PDB entry 3MM9 | X-ray diffraction, 2.10 A resolution | chains A and B of the 4 polymer chains in the assembly

== Chain A ==
Name: Sulfite reductase, dissimilatory-type subunit alpha
Organism: Archaeoglobus fulgidus
Notes: EC 1.8.99.3
UniProt: Q59109 (DSRA_ARCFU); residues 0-417 here correspond to UniProt positions 1-418 (UniProt number = residue number + 1)
Amino-acid sequence (418 residues; row label = number of the first residue in the row; numbering starts at 0):
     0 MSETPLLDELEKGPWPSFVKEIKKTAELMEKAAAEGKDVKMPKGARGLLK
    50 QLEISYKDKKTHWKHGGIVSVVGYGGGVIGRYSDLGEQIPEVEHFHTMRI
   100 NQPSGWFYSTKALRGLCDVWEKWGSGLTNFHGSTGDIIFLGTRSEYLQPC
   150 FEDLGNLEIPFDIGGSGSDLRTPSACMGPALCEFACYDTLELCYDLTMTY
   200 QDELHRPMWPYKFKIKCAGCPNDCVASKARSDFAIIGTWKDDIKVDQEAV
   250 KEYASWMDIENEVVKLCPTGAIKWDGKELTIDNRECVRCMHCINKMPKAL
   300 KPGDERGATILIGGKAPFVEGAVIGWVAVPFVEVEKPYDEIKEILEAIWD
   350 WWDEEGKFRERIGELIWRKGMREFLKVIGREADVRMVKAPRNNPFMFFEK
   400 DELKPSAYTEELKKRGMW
Unresolved in the structure: 0
Metal / ion sites: 4Fe-4S cluster Fe site 1: Cys-175, Cys-181, Cys-219, Cys-223; siroheme Fe near Cys-223 (its only coordinating residue here); 4Fe-4S cluster Fe site 2: Cys-266, Cys-285, Cys-288, Cys-291
Residues lining bound ligands:
  - nitrite ion (NO2): Arg-98, Arg-170, Lys-211, Lys-213
  - 4Fe-4S cluster (SF4), molecule 1: Cys-175, Met-176, Gly-177, Cys-181, Phe-183, Ala-184, Ala-217, Gly-218, Cys-219, Asn-221, Asp-222, Cys-223
  - 4Fe-4S cluster (SF4), molecule 2: Ile-242, Cys-266, Pro-267, Thr-268, Ala-270, Ile-271, Ile-280, Cys-285, Val-286, Arg-287, Cys-288, Met-289, His-290, Cys-291
  - siroheme (SRM), molecule 1: Ile-78, Arg-80, Thr-96, Arg-98, Gly-131, Ser-132, Thr-133, Gly-134, Asp-135, Ile-137, Tyr-210, Lys-211, Lys-213, Lys-215, Arg-229, Lys-314, Ala-315, Pro-316, Phe-317, Arg-358, Arg-360
  - siroheme (SRM), molecule 2: Trp-105, Cys-175, Met-176, Cys-181, Glu-182, Phe-183, Asn-221, Asp-222, Cys-223, Val-224, Ala-225, Arg-229, Asn-293

== Chain B ==
Name: Sulfite reductase, dissimilatory-type subunit beta
Organism: Archaeoglobus fulgidus
Notes: EC 1.8.99.3
UniProt: Q59110 (DSRB_ARCFU); residue numbers follow UniProt; this construct covers 1-366
Amino-acid sequence (366 residues; each row starts with the number of its first residue):
     1 MVVEGVKTDFGPPYFRDLLHPVIAKNYGKWKYHEVVKPGVIKRVAESGDV
    51 IYVVRFGTPRLLSIYTVRELCDIADKYSDGYLRWTSRNNVEFFVTDESKI
   101 DDLINEVQERVGFPCGGTWDAVKGEYGLSNIVHTQGWIHCHTPAIDASGI
   151 VKAVMDELYEYFTDHKLPAMCRISLACCANMCGAVHASDIAIVGIHRTPP
   201 IPNDEAIRKTCEIPSTVAACPTGALKPDMKNKTIKVDVEKCMYCGNCYTM
   251 CPGMPLFDPENDGAAIMVGGKLSEARRMPELSKVVVPWVPNEPPRWPTLV
   301 KYVKQILEAWAANANKHERLIEWVDRIGWERFFELTGLEFTQHLIDDYRI
   351 TPYFYSEFRASTQFKW
Unresolved in the structure: 1-3
UniProt features mapped onto this chain:
  - binding site ([4Fe-4S] cluster): Cys-140, Cys-177, Cys-178, Cys-182, Cys-220, Cys-241, Cys-244, Cys-247
  - binding site (siroheme): Cys-182
Disulfides: Cys-211/Cys-251
Metal / ion sites: 4Fe-4S cluster Fe site 1: Thr-134, Cys-140, Cys-177, Cys-178, Cys-182; siroheme Fe: Cys-182 (together with nitrite ion); 4Fe-4S cluster Fe site 2: Cys-220, Cys-241, Cys-244, Cys-247
Residues lining bound ligands:
  - 4Fe-4S cluster (SF4), molecule 1: Thr-134, Gln-135, Gly-136, Cys-140, Thr-142, Pro-143, Ala-176, Cys-177, Cys-178, Asn-180, Met-181, Cys-182
  - 4Fe-4S cluster (SF4), molecule 2: Pro-200, Ala-219, Cys-220, Pro-221, Thr-222, Ala-224, Leu-225, Val-236, Cys-241, Met-242, Tyr-243, Cys-244, Gly-245, Asn-246, Cys-247, Leu-256
  - siroheme (SRM), molecule 1: His-33, Val-35, Ile-41, Arg-43, Arg-55, Arg-83, Thr-85, Ser-86, Arg-87, Asn-89, Glu-91, Gly-117, Thr-118, Trp-119, Ala-121, Tyr-126, Ser-129, Met-170, Arg-172, Ala-187, Lys-271, Leu-272, Ser-273, Ala-275, Arg-276, Arg-319
  - siroheme (SRM), molecule 2: Arg-60, His-133, Thr-134, Gln-135, His-139, Cys-140, His-141, Thr-142, Asn-180, Met-181, Cys-182, Gly-183, Thr-249

== How chain A and chain B interact ==
Pairs across the interface - 300 pairs, chain A then chain B:
  Leu-5(A) / Pro-294(B)
  Glu-8(A) / Pro-294(B)
  Glu-8(A) / Arg-295(B)  hydrogen bond (backbone-side chain)
  Leu-9(A) / Gly-149(B)
  Leu-9(A) / Lys-152(B)
  Leu-9(A) / Pro-294(B)
  Leu-9(A) / Arg-295(B)
  Lys-11(A) / Lys-152(B)  hydrogen bond (backbone-side chain)
  Lys-11(A) / Asp-156(B)
  Lys-11(A) / Arg-295(B)  hydrogen bond (backbone-side chain)
  Gly-12(A) / Lys-152(B)  hydrogen bond (backbone-side chain)
  Gly-12(A) / Asp-156(B)
  Pro-13(A) / Asp-156(B)
  Pro-13(A) / Tyr-159(B)  hydrophobic
  Trp-14(A) / Gly-57(B)
  Trp-14(A) / Thr-58(B)
  Trp-14(A) / Asn-130(B)
  Trp-14(A) / Lys-152(B)  hydrogen bond (backbone-side chain)
  Trp-14(A) / Met-155(B)  hydrophobic
  Trp-14(A) / Asp-156(B)  hydrogen bond (backbone-side chain)
  Trp-14(A) / Tyr-159(B)
  Trp-14(A) / Phe-162(B)  hydrophobic
  Pro-15(A) / Pro-59(B)
  Pro-15(A) / Gly-112(B)
  Pro-15(A) / Phe-113(B)  hydrophobic
  Pro-15(A) / Pro-114(B)
  Phe-17(A) / Pro-59(B)
  Phe-17(A) / Ile-138(B)  hydrophobic
  Phe-17(A) / Ser-148(B)
  Phe-17(A) / Gly-149(B)
  Lys-19(A) / Val-111(B)
  Glu-20(A) / Pro-59(B)
  Glu-20(A) / Leu-61(B)
  Glu-20(A) / Leu-62(B)
  Glu-20(A) / Ser-63(B)  hydrogen bond (side chain-backbone)
  Glu-20(A) / Thr-66(B)  hydrogen bond
  Ile-21(A) / Leu-61(B)  hydrophobic
  Lys-23(A) / Thr-66(B)  hydrogen bond
  Lys-23(A) / Glu-69(B)  salt bridge
  Thr-24(A) / Ser-63(B)  hydrogen bond
  Leu-27(A) / Tyr-65(B)  hydrogen bond (backbone-side chain)
  Met-28(A) / Tyr-65(B)  hydrogen bond
  Leu-47(A) / Ile-138(B)
  Leu-51(A) / Trp-137(B)  hydrophobic
  Leu-51(A) / Ile-138(B)  hydrophobic
  Ser-54(A) / Trp-137(B)
  Tyr-55(A) / Trp-137(B)  hydrophobic
  Tyr-55(A) / Asp-146(B)  hydrogen bond
  Tyr-55(A) / Gly-149(B)  hydrogen bond (side chain-backbone)
  Tyr-55(A) / Pro-293(B)
  Tyr-55(A) / Pro-294(B)  hydrophobic
  Tyr-55(A) / Trp-296(B)
  Asp-57(A) / Pro-259(B)
  Lys-58(A) / Trp-137(B)
  Lys-58(A) / Pro-259(B)
  Lys-58(A) / Glu-260(B)  salt bridge
  Lys-58(A) / Asn-291(B)
  Lys-58(A) / Pro-293(B)
  Lys-59(A) / Trp-137(B)
  Thr-60(A) / Trp-137(B)
  Thr-60(A) / Cys-140(B)  hydrogen bond (side chain-backbone)
  Thr-60(A) / His-141(B)
  Thr-60(A) / Pro-143(B)
  Trp-62(A) / Trp-137(B)  hydrogen bond (side chain-backbone)
  Trp-62(A) / Ile-138(B)  hydrogen bond (side chain-backbone)
  Trp-62(A) / His-139(B)
  Trp-62(A) / Cys-140(B)
  Trp-62(A) / His-141(B)
  Lys-63(A) / His-141(B)
  His-64(A) / His-141(B)
  His-64(A) / Tyr-248(B)  hydrogen bond (side chain-backbone)
  His-64(A) / Thr-249(B)
  His-64(A) / Pro-252(B)
  Tyr-73(A) / Thr-8(B)
  Tyr-73(A) / Asp-9(B)  hydrogen bond (side chain-backbone)
  Arg-80(A) / His-139(B)  hydrogen bond (side chain-backbone)
  Arg-80(A) / His-141(B)  hydrogen bond
  Phe-94(A) / His-139(B)  hydrogen bond (backbone-side chain)
  Thr-96(A) / His-139(B)
  Asn-100(A) / Pro-12(B)
  Gln-101(A) / Pro-12(B)
  Pro-102(A) / Pro-13(B)
  Pro-102(A) / Leu-18(B)  hydrophobic
  Ser-103(A) / Phe-15(B)
  Gly-104(A) / Arg-83(B)  hydrogen bond (backbone-side chain)
  Gly-104(A) / Trp-84(B)
  Trp-105(A) / Arg-83(B)
  Trp-105(A) / Trp-84(B)  hydrogen bond (backbone-backbone)
  Trp-105(A) / Ser-86(B)
  Phe-106(A) / Leu-18(B)
  Phe-106(A) / Leu-19(B)  hydrophobic
  Phe-106(A) / Leu-82(B)
  Phe-106(A) / Arg-83(B)
  Phe-106(A) / Phe-93(B)  hydrophobic
  Tyr-107(A) / Leu-18(B)
  Tyr-107(A) / Tyr-81(B)
  Tyr-107(A) / Leu-82(B)  hydrogen bond (backbone-backbone)
  Tyr-107(A) / Trp-84(B)  hydrophobic
  Ser-108(A) / Leu-18(B)
  Ser-108(A) / Gly-80(B)
  Ser-108(A) / Tyr-81(B)
  Thr-109(A) / Cys-71(B)
  Thr-109(A) / Ala-74(B)
  Thr-109(A) / Asp-75(B)  hydrogen bond
  Thr-109(A) / Gly-80(B)  hydrogen bond (backbone-backbone)
  Leu-112(A) / Cys-71(B)  hydrophobic
  Leu-112(A) / Leu-82(B)  hydrophobic
  Leu-112(A) / Trp-84(B)  hydrophobic
  Arg-113(A) / Cys-71(B)
  Arg-113(A) / Asp-72(B)  salt bridge
  Arg-113(A) / Asp-75(B)  salt bridge
  Cys-116(A) / Ile-64(B)
  Cys-116(A) / Val-67(B)  hydrophobic
  Cys-116(A) / Arg-68(B)
  Asp-117(A) / Arg-68(B)  salt bridge
  Trp-119(A) / Ile-64(B)
  Glu-120(A) / Ile-64(B)
  Glu-120(A) / Tyr-65(B)  hydrogen bond
  Glu-120(A) / Arg-68(B)  salt bridge
  Gly-125(A) / Ser-63(B)
  Gly-125(A) / Ile-64(B)  hydrogen bond (backbone-backbone)
  Leu-126(A) / Leu-62(B)
  Thr-127(A) / Arg-60(B)
  Thr-127(A) / Leu-61(B)
  Thr-127(A) / Leu-62(B)  hydrogen bond (side chain-backbone)
  Thr-127(A) / Ile-64(B)
  Asn-128(A) / Arg-60(B)
  Asn-128(A) / Leu-61(B)
  Asn-128(A) / Gln-135(B)  hydrogen bond
  Phe-129(A) / Arg-60(B)  hydrogen bond (backbone-backbone)
  Phe-129(A) / Leu-62(B)  hydrophobic
  Phe-129(A) / Val-67(B)  hydrophobic
  Phe-129(A) / Trp-84(B)
  Phe-129(A) / Asn-88(B)
  His-130(A) / Arg-60(B)  hydrogen bond (backbone-side chain)
  His-130(A) / Trp-84(B)
  His-130(A) / Asn-88(B)  hydrogen bond (backbone-side chain)
  Gly-131(A) / Arg-60(B)
  Ser-132(A) / Arg-60(B)
  Ser-132(A) / Cys-182(B)  hydrogen bond (side chain-backbone)
  Ser-132(A) / Gly-183(B)
  Leu-139(A) / Leu-61(B)  hydrophobic
  Leu-139(A) / Gln-135(B)
  Leu-139(A) / Ile-138(B)  hydrophobic
  Leu-139(A) / His-139(B)
  Phe-150(A) / Lys-7(B)
  Glu-151(A) / Val-6(B)
  Gly-154(A) / Lys-7(B)
  Gly-154(A) / Phe-10(B)
  Asn-155(A) / Lys-7(B)  hydrogen bond
  Ile-158(A) / Pro-13(B)  hydrophobic
  Pro-159(A) / Phe-10(B)  hydrophobic
  Pro-159(A) / Pro-13(B)
  Phe-160(A) / Phe-10(B)
  Phe-160(A) / Pro-13(B)
  Asp-161(A) / Asp-9(B)  hydrogen bond (side chain-backbone)
  Asp-161(A) / Phe-10(B)  hydrogen bond (side chain-backbone)
  Asp-161(A) / Gly-11(B)  hydrogen bond (side chain-backbone)
  Met-176(A) / Arg-43(B)
  Met-176(A) / Arg-83(B)
  Pro-178(A) / Tyr-27(B)
  Pro-178(A) / Gly-28(B)  hydrogen bond (backbone-backbone)
  Pro-178(A) / Trp-30(B)  hydrogen bond (backbone-side chain)
  Ala-179(A) / Ile-23(B)
  Ala-179(A) / Tyr-27(B)  hydrophobic
  Ala-179(A) / Trp-30(B)  hydrogen bond (backbone-side chain)
  Leu-180(A) / Ile-23(B)  hydrophobic
  Leu-180(A) / Trp-30(B)
  Leu-180(A) / Arg-43(B)  hydrogen bond (backbone-side chain)
  Leu-180(A) / Arg-83(B)
  Cys-181(A) / Trp-30(B)
  Glu-182(A) / Trp-30(B)
  Glu-182(A) / Lys-31(B)
  Glu-182(A) / Tyr-32(B)
  Glu-182(A) / His-33(B)  salt bridge
  Glu-182(A) / Arg-43(B)  salt bridge
  Asp-187(A) / Arg-16(B)  salt bridge
  Asp-187(A) / Tyr-27(B)  hydrogen bond
  Leu-189(A) / Phe-15(B)
  Leu-189(A) / Tyr-27(B)
  Glu-190(A) / Tyr-14(B)  hydrogen bond
  Glu-190(A) / Phe-15(B)
  Glu-190(A) / Arg-16(B)  salt bridge
  Tyr-193(A) / Pro-12(B)
  Tyr-193(A) / Tyr-14(B)  hydrophobic
  Thr-196(A) / Pro-12(B)
  Met-197(A) / Phe-10(B)
  Met-197(A) / Gly-11(B)
  Gln-200(A) / Asp-9(B)
  Gln-200(A) / Phe-10(B)
  Gln-200(A) / Gly-11(B)  hydrogen bond (side chain-backbone)
  His-204(A) / Asp-9(B)
  Arg-205(A) / Asp-9(B)  salt bridge
  Pro-220(A) / Glu-274(B)
  Pro-220(A) / Thr-362(B)
  Asn-221(A) / Ser-273(B)
  Cys-223(A) / Ser-86(B)  hydrogen bond (backbone-side chain)
  Ala-225(A) / Leu-272(B)  hydrophobic
  Lys-227(A) / Leu-272(B)  hydrogen bond (side chain-backbone)
  Lys-227(A) / Glu-274(B)  salt bridge
  Lys-227(A) / Pro-279(B)
  Ala-228(A) / His-186(B)  hydrogen bond (backbone-side chain)
  Ala-228(A) / Leu-272(B)  hydrophobic
  Arg-229(A) / Gly-183(B)
  Arg-229(A) / Ala-184(B)
  Ile-235(A) / Thr-362(B)
  Trp-238(A) / Trp-366(B)  hydrogen bond (backbone-side chain)
  Lys-239(A) / Trp-366(B)
  Tyr-252(A) / Val-122(B)  hydrophobic
  Trp-255(A) / Val-122(B)  hydrophobic
  Met-256(A) / Val-122(B)
  Glu-261(A) / Lys-316(B)  salt bridge
  Leu-265(A) / Arg-276(B)
  Leu-265(A) / His-317(B)
  Pro-267(A) / Arg-276(B)
  Pro-267(A) / Gln-363(B)
  Arg-283(A) / Lys-365(B)
  Glu-284(A) / Lys-365(B)  salt bridge
  Cys-285(A) / Phe-364(B)
  Val-286(A) / Thr-362(B)
  Val-286(A) / Gln-363(B)
  Val-286(A) / Phe-364(B)
  Val-286(A) / Lys-365(B)
  Arg-287(A) / Thr-362(B)
  Arg-287(A) / Phe-364(B)  hydrogen bond (side chain-backbone)
  Arg-287(A) / Trp-366(B)
  Cys-288(A) / Glu-274(B)
  Cys-288(A) / Ala-275(B)  hydrogen bond (backbone-backbone)
  Cys-288(A) / Arg-276(B)  hydrogen bond (side chain-backbone)
  His-290(A) / Arg-276(B)  hydrogen bond
  Asn-293(A) / Ala-121(B)
  Asn-293(A) / Val-122(B)
  Asn-293(A) / Ala-275(B)
  Lys-294(A) / Ala-121(B)  hydrogen bond (side chain-backbone)
  Lys-294(A) / Val-122(B)  hydrogen bond (side chain-backbone)
  Lys-294(A) / His-317(B)  hydrogen bond
  Pro-296(A) / His-33(B)
  Pro-296(A) / Val-122(B)
  Lys-297(A) / Tyr-32(B)
  Lys-297(A) / Glu-34(B)  salt bridge
  Thr-308(A) / Phe-364(B)
  Leu-310(A) / Ser-361(B)
  Leu-310(A) / Thr-362(B)
  Lys-314(A) / His-186(B)  hydrogen bond (backbone-side chain)
  Ala-315(A) / Asn-180(B)
  Ala-315(A) / Met-181(B)
  Ala-315(A) / His-186(B)
  Pro-316(A) / Met-181(B)  hydrophobic
  Phe-317(A) / Ala-179(B)
  Phe-317(A) / Asn-180(B)
  Phe-317(A) / Cys-244(B)  hydrophobic
  Phe-317(A) / Asn-246(B)
  Val-318(A) / Tyr-348(B)  hydrogen bond (backbone-side chain)
  Val-318(A) / Ile-350(B)
  Glu-319(A) / Ile-350(B)
  Glu-319(A) / Thr-351(B)  hydrogen bond (backbone-side chain)
  Gly-320(A) / Tyr-348(B)
  Gly-320(A) / Thr-351(B)
  Ala-321(A) / His-186(B)
  Ala-321(A) / Leu-281(B)
  Val-322(A) / His-186(B)  hydrogen bond (backbone-side chain)
  Val-322(A) / Tyr-355(B)
  Ile-323(A) / Glu-280(B)
  Ile-323(A) / Leu-281(B)
  Ile-323(A) / Tyr-355(B)  hydrogen bond (backbone-side chain)
  Ile-323(A) / Ala-360(B)
  Gly-324(A) / Ala-360(B)
  Trp-325(A) / Tyr-355(B)  hydrophobic
  Trp-325(A) / Phe-358(B)
  Trp-325(A) / Arg-359(B)
  Trp-325(A) / Ala-360(B)  hydrophobic
  Val-326(A) / Arg-359(B)  hydrogen bond (backbone-backbone)
  Val-326(A) / Ser-361(B)
  Pro-329(A) / Phe-364(B)
  Pro-329(A) / Trp-366(B)
  Phe-330(A) / Trp-366(B)  hydrophobic
  Phe-357(A) / Ser-215(B)
  Phe-357(A) / Met-250(B)  hydrophobic
  Arg-358(A) / Met-250(B)  hydrogen bond
  Trp-366(A) / Pro-352(B)
  Trp-366(A) / Phe-354(B)
  Trp-366(A) / Tyr-355(B)  hydrophobic
  Val-383(A) / Arg-359(B)
  Arg-384(A) / Arg-359(B)  hydrogen bond (backbone-side chain)
  Arg-384(A) / Phe-364(B)
  Arg-384(A) / Lys-365(B)  hydrogen bond (side chain-backbone)
  Arg-384(A) / Trp-366(B)  hydrogen bond (side chain-backbone)
  Met-385(A) / Phe-358(B)
  Met-385(A) / Arg-359(B)  hydrogen bond (backbone-backbone)
  Val-386(A) / Glu-357(B)
  Val-386(A) / Arg-359(B)  hydrogen bond (backbone-side chain)
  Lys-387(A) / Ser-356(B)
  Lys-387(A) / Glu-357(B)  hydrogen bond (backbone-backbone)
  Lys-387(A) / Phe-358(B)
  Lys-387(A) / Arg-359(B)
  Ala-388(A) / Glu-357(B)  hydrogen bond (backbone-backbone)
  Pro-389(A) / Glu-357(B)
  Arg-390(A) / Glu-357(B)
  Asn-391(A) / Tyr-353(B)
  Asn-391(A) / Glu-357(B)  hydrogen bond (backbone-side chain)
Interface residues without a listed pair, chain A (147 interface residues in all): Ser-16, Ala-31, Ile-78, His-95, Ala-111, Gln-147, Phe-183, Asp-201, Asp-222, Thr-237, Thr-268, Met-370
Interface residues without a listed pair, chain B (125 interface residues in all): Val-53, Thr-85, Lys-123, Ala-187, Ala-219, Pro-221, Cys-251

== In short ==
Chain A and chain B form an interface of 147 and 125 residues respectively, with 72 hydrogen bonds and 15 salt
bridges. Polar contacts include Lys-23(A)/Glu-69(B), Lys-58(A)/Glu-260(B) and Arg-113(A)/Asp-72(B). Siroheme
is bound between chain A and chain B.
Chain A is Sulfite reductase, dissimilatory-type subunit alpha and chain B is Sulfite reductase,
dissimilatory-type subunit beta, both from Archaeoglobus fulgidus; the structure, Dissimilatory sulfite
reductase nitrite complex, was determined by X-ray diffraction (same publication as 3MM5, 3MM6, 3MM7, 3MM8,
3MMA and 3MMB).
